PDB entry 6OE3 | X-ray diffraction, 2.90 A resolution | chains A and B

[Chain A]
Protein: HIV-1 reverse transcriptase, P66 subunit
From: Human immunodeficiency virus type 1 group M subtype B
Notes: EC 2.7.7.49, 2.7.7.7, 3.1.26.13
Reference sequence: P03366 (POL_HV1B1); residues 1-555 here correspond to UniProt positions 600-1154 (UniProt number = residue number + 599)
Chain sequence (557 residues; numbered -1 to 555; the number before each row is that of its first residue; numbers below 1 keep their minus sign (Met-1 is residue -1)):
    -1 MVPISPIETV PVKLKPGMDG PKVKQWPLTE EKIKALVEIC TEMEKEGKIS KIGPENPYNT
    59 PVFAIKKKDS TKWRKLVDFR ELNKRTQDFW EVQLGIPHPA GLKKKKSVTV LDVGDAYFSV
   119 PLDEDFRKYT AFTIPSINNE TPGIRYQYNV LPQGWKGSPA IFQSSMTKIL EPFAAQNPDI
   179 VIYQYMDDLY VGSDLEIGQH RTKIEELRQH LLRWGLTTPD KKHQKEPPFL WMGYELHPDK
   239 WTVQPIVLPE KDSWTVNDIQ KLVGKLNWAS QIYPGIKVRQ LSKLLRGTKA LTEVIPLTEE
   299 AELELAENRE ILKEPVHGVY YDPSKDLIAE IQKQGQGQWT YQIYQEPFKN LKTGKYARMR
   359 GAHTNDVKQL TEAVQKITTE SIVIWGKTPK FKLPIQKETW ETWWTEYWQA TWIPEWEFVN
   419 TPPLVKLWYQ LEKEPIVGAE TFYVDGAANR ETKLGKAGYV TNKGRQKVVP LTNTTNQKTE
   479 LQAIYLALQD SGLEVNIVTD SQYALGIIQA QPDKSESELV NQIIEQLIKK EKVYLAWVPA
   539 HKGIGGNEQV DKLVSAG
Not modelled in the structure: -1 to 2, 65-68, 553-555
Differences from the reference sequence: expression tag (-1 to 0); engineered mutation Ala172 (Lys771 in P03366), Ala173 (Lys772 in P03366), Ser280 (Cys879 in P03366)
Metal / ion sites: Mg2+: Asp443, Glu478, Asp498
Ligand contacts: M9A (5-{2-[2-(2,4-dioxo-3,4-dihydropyrimidin-1(2H)-yl)ethoxy]phenoxy}-7-fluoronaphthalene-2-carbonitrile): Pro95, Leu100, Lys101, Lys102, Lys103, Val106, Val108, Val179, Tyr181, Tyr188, Val189, Gly190, Phe227, Trp229, Leu234, His235, Pro236, Tyr318

[Chain B]
Protein: HIV-1 reverse transcriptase, P51 subunit
From: Human immunodeficiency virus type 1 group M subtype B
Reference sequence: P03366 (POL_HV1B1); residues 1-428 here correspond to UniProt positions 600-1027 (UniProt number = residue number + 599)
Chain sequence (428 residues; each row starts with the number of its first residue):
     1 PISPIETVPV KLKPGMDGPK VKQWPLTEEK IKALVEICTE MEKEGKISKI GPENPYNTPV
    61 FAIKKKDSTK WRKLVDFREL NKRTQDFWEV QLGIPHPAGL KKKKSVTVLD VGDAYFSVPL
   121 DEDFRKYTAF TIPSINNETP GIRYQYNVLP QGWKGSPAIF QSSMTKILEP FKKQNPDIVI
   181 YQYMDDLYVG SDLEIGQHRT KIEELRQHLL RWGLTTPDKK HQKEPPFLWM GYELHPDKWT
   241 VQPIVLPEKD SWTVNDIQKL VGKLNWASQI YPGIKVRQLS KLLRGTKALT EVIPLTEEAE
   301 LELAENREIL KEPVHGVYYD PSKDLIAEIQ KQGQGQWTYQ IYQEPFKNLK TGKYARMRGA
   361 HTNDVKQLTE AVQKITTESI VIWGKTPKFK LPIQKETWET WWTEYWQATW IPEWEFVNTP
   421 PLVKLWYQ
Not modelled in the structure: 1-4, 65-67, 220-231
Differences from the reference sequence: engineered mutation Ser280 (Cys879 in P03366)

[Chain A / chain B interface]
Contacting residue pairs (99; chain A residue first):
  Val8(A) with Pro52(B), hydrophobic; Glu53(B)
  Pro9(A) with Glu53(B)
  Gln85(A) with Glu53(B), hydrogen bond (side chain-backbone)
  Asp86(A) with Lys20(B), salt bridge; Pro55(B)
  Phe87(A) with Pro52(B); Glu53(B); Pro55(B)
  Trp88(A) with Pro52(B), hydrogen bond (backbone-backbone); Asn54(B); Pro55(B); Pro140(B), hydrophobic; Gly141(B); Arg143(B)
  Leu92(A) with Asn137(B), hydrogen bond (backbone-side chain)
  Gly93(A) with Asn137(B)
  Ile94(A) with Asn137(B)
  Pro95(A) with Asn136(B); Asn137(B)
  His96(A) with Asn136(B), hydrogen bond (backbone-side chain)
  Gly99(A) with Asn136(B)
  Ala158(A) with Pro52(B)
  Gln161(A) with Pro140(B)
  Ser162(A) with Pro52(B)
  Tyr181(A) with Glu138(B)
  Lys366(A) with Gln394(B), hydrogen bond
  Gln373(A) with Gln394(B); Glu396(B); Thr397(B); Thr400(B)
  Thr377(A) with Thr400(B)
  Ile380(A) with Leu26(B); Thr27(B)
  Val381(A) with Pro25(B), hydrophobic; Asn136(B), hydrogen bond (backbone-backbone)
  Ile382(A) with Ile135(B); Asn136(B), hydrogen bond (backbone-side chain)
  Trp383(A) with Ile135(B)
  Gly384(A) with Thr27(B); Glu28(B), hydrogen bond (backbone-backbone); Ile135(B)
  Trp402(A) with Lys331(B), hydrogen bond (backbone-side chain); Asp364(B)
  Thr403(A) with Lys331(B)
  Tyr405(A) with Lys331(B), hydrogen bond (backbone-side chain)
  Trp406(A) with Lys331(B); Pro392(B), hydrophobic; Val417(B); Asn418(B); Thr419(B); Pro420(B)
  Gln407(A) with Lys331(B); Asp364(B); Pro392(B); Ile393(B); Gln394(B), hydrogen bond (side chain-backbone)
  Ala408(A) with Trp337(B), hydrophobic; Asp364(B); Pro392(B), hydrogen bond (backbone-backbone); Ile393(B)
  Thr409(A) with Asp364(B)
  Trp410(A) with Asn363(B); Val365(B), hydrophobic; Trp401(B), hydrophobic; Tyr405(B), hydrophobic
  Pro433(A) with Asn255(B); Thr290(B)
  Ile434(A) with Thr290(B)
  Val435(A) with Thr290(B)
  Thr439(A) with Ala288(B); Leu289(B), hydrogen bond (side chain-backbone)
  Tyr441(A) with Gln258(B); Thr286(B); Lys287(B), hydrogen bond (side chain-backbone)
  Val458(A) with Thr286(B)
  Asn460(A) with Thr286(B); Ala288(B)
  Asn494(A) with Leu289(B)
  Val496(A) with Leu289(B), hydrophobic
  Leu503(A) with Leu422(B), hydrophobic
  Tyr532(A) with Asn255(B), hydrogen bond; Leu289(B), hydrophobic
  Ala534(A) with Asn255(B)
  Trp535(A) with Leu422(B), hydrophobic
  Val536(A) with Gln258(B)
  Pro537(A) with Gly262(B); Asn265(B)
  Lys540(A) with Asn265(B); Ser280(B)
  Gly541(A) with Ser280(B)
  Ile542(A) with Val261(B), hydrophobic; Ser280(B); Leu283(B)
  Gly543(A) with Leu283(B); Gly285(B)
  Gly544(A) with Gly285(B); Thr286(B)
  Gln547(A) with Thr286(B), hydrogen bond
Interface residues without a listed pair, chain A (61 interface residues in all): Lys101, Ile159, Glu370, Thr376, Lys385, Glu404, Thr459, Gln500
Interface residues without a listed pair, chain B (55 interface residues in all): Asp17, Thr131, Val254, Arg284, Leu368, Glu404, Lys424, Trp426

[In short]
61 residues of chain A face 55 of chain B across their interface; the contacts include 16 hydrogen bonds and 1
salt bridge. Polar pairs include Asp86(A)-Lys20(B), Gln85(A)-Glu53(B) and Leu92(A)-Asn137(B). Ligands of chain
A: compound M9A.
Chain A is HIV-1 reverse transcriptase, P66 subunit and chain B is HIV-1 reverse transcriptase, P51 subunit,
both from Human immunodeficiency virus type 1 group M subtype B; the structure, Crystal Structure of HIV-1
Reverse Transcriptase in Complex with
5-(2-(2-(2,4-dioxo-3,4-dihydropyrimidin-1(2H)-yl)ethoxy)phenoxy)-7-fluoro-2-naphthonitrile (JLJ635), a
Non-nucleoside Inhibitor, was determined by X-ray diffraction.
